PDB entry 6LOD | electron microscopy, 3.20 A resolution | chains A and B of the 6 polymer chains in the assembly

[Chain A]
Name: MULTIHEME_CYTC domain-containing protein
From: Roseiflexus castenholzii (strain DSM 13941 / HLO8)
Reference sequence: A7NJ87 (A7NJ87_ROSCS); residue numbers follow UniProt; this construct covers 1-226
Chain sequence (226 residues; numbered 1 to 226; the number before each row is that of its first residue):
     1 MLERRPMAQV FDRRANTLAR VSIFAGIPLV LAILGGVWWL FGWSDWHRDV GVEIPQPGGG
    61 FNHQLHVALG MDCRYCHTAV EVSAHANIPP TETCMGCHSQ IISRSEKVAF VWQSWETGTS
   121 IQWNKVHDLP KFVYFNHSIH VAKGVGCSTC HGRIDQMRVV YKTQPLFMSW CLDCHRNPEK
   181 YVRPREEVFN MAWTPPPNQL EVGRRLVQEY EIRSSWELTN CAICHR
Not modelled in the structure: 1-8
Covalent attachments: heme c (HEC) linked to Cys73, Cys76, Cys94, Cys97, Cys147, Cys150, Cys224
Metal / ion sites: heme c Fe (5 sites), coordinated by His63, His66, His77, His98, His137, His140, His151, Met168, His175, His225
Small-molecule neighbours:
  - EL6 ([(2S)-2-octadecanoyloxypropyl] octadecanoate): Leu34, Val37, Phe41
  - heme c (HEC), molecule 1: Arg48, Leu129, Pro130, Phe132, Val133, Leu166, Phe167, Met168, Cys171, Leu172, His175, Leu218, Thr219, Asn220, Cys221, Ile223, His225
  - heme c (HEC), molecule 2: Gln56, Phe61, His63, His66, Val67, Met71, His77, Ile88, Pro89, Trp123, Asn124, Lys125, Val126, His127, His151, Ile154, Val160, Met191
  - heme c (HEC), molecule 3: Gly59, Gly60, Phe61, Asn62, Leu65, His66, Leu69, Met71, Tyr75, Pro89, Thr93, His98, Ile101, Ile102, Lys107, Val108, Phe110, Trp123
  - heme c (HEC), molecule 4: His77, Val80, His85, Ala86, Asn87, Ile88, Lys125, His127, Asp128, Leu129, Phe135, His137, His140, Val141, Val145, Gly146, His151, Leu166, Phe189
  - heme c (HEC), molecule 5: Val133, Tyr134, Phe135, Asn136, Ile139, His140, Lys143, Val145, Thr149, Trp170, Cys171, Cys174, His175, Pro178, Tyr181, Val182, Ile212, Arg213, Leu218, Ile223

[Chain B]
Name: Fe-S-cluster-containing hydrogenase components 1-like protein
From: Roseiflexus castenholzii (strain DSM 13941 / HLO8)
Reference sequence: A7NJ88 (A7NJ88_ROSCS); residues 78-1010 here = UniProt positions 78-1010
Chain sequence (933 residues; each row starts with the number of its first residue):
    78 CQFALKQPQE KIVPYVRQPE EIIHGRPLFF ATAVTFAGFG VGLLVESHEG RPTKIEGNPD
   138 HPASLGSTDL ITQAMILTMY DPDRSQAPTN AGQETTWDAF VAAATAAMQA QTAKQGAGLR
   198 VLSGSLTSPT LIAQKQQLLT QFPQAKWYEY EPVGRDNANA GARLAFGADV HTIYRLDTAK
   258 VIVGFDADFT APSPTGVRMA RQLADGRRIR KGTKEVNRLY LAESTPSITG LLADHRLPVR
   318 SSQIEHLVRA LATLVGVPNV AAGAPLSDTE KKWVEAAAKD LQANRGACVV LVGESQPPVV
   378 HALGHAINAQ LGNVGSTVVY TEPVEDDPSG GIAALSALTQ EMNAGTVEVL LMIESNPVYN
   438 APADIPFAEA LAKVPLSMHV GLYRDETAQQ SVWHINGAHF LEAWGDVRAF DGTTTIVQPL
   498 IAPLYNGKSA IEVLNVLLGK PQETGYQTLT AYWQTQDASG NFRVFWNTAL HDGVITATQA
   558 RSRQVTLQQG FADAAPPAPT QGLEIVFRPD PSLWDGAFAN NAWLQETPKP YTKLTWDNVA
   618 LMSVRTANAL GLKNGDVVRL TYQGRSVDAP VWVQPGHADD SVTVHFGFGR TAAGRVGNNV
   678 GFNAYRLRTS ATPWFGVGLE VAKVGENYKL ASTQGHFLME GRKKDLVRYG TLAEYVEDEK
   738 FLQVEKEEPI SLIGEYEYNG YKWGMSIDLN VCNSCNACVV ACQSENNIPV VGKDEVWLGR
   798 EMHWIRIDQY YVGDEHTPNV YNMVMLCQQC EHAPCEIVCP VAATVHDAEG LNNMVYNRCV
   858 GTKYCSNNCP YKVRRFNFLQ YQDVPYRSPI DASTENDSIP VLKMMRNPDV TVRARGVMEK
   918 CTFCVQRINE ARIQARTENR RIADGEIMTA CQQVCPTQAI VFGDLNDPQA RVVDLKEQPL
   978 KYTSLDKLNT KPRVSYLAKI KNLNPDLAEE KTA
Not modelled in the structure: 1007-1010
Metal / ion sites: 4Fe-4S cluster Fe site 1: Cys769, Cys772, Cys775, Cys952; 4Fe-4S cluster Fe site 2: Cys779, Cys918, Cys921, Cys948; 4Fe-4S cluster Fe site 3: Cys824, Cys827, Cys832, Cys866; 3Fe-4S cluster Fe: Cys836, Cys856, Cys862
Small-molecule neighbours:
  - EL6 ([(2S)-2-octadecanoyloxypropyl] octadecanoate): Cys78, Phe80, Arg912
  - 3Fe-4S cluster (F3S): Val835, Cys836, Pro837, Val838, Ala840, Thr841, Met851, Arg855, Cys856, Val857, Gly858, Thr859, Lys860, Tyr861, Cys862, Arg871, Phe873, Met915
  - heme c (HEC), molecule 1: Ala839, Val842, Val852, Asn854, Arg855
  - heme c (HEC), molecule 2: Asn926, Arg929, Ile930, Arg933
  - 4Fe-4S cluster (SF4), molecule 1: Met762, Cys775, Cys779, Asn783, Trp801, Ile802, Leu823, Cys918, Thr919, Phe920, Cys921, Thr946, Ala947, Cys948
  - 4Fe-4S cluster (SF4), molecule 2: Val768, Cys769, Asn770, Ser771, Cys772, Asn773, Ala774, Cys775, Ile804, Val821, Val951, Cys952, Pro953, Thr954, Ala956, Ile957
  - 4Fe-4S cluster (SF4), molecule 3: Cys824, Gln825, Gln826, Cys827, Ala830, Pro831, Cys832, Asn849, Cys866, Pro867, Tyr868, Val870, Arg871, Lys917

[Interface between chain A and chain B]
Pairs across the interface - 86 pairs, chain A then chain B:
  Phe41(A) - Leu82(B)  hydrophobic
  His47(A) - Lys83(B)
  Asp49(A) - Lys83(B)  salt bridge
  Ile54(A) - Gln86(B)
  Ala79(A) - Ile100(B)  hydrophobic
  Ser83(A) - Ile100(B)
  Ser83(A) - His101(B)  hydrogen bond (side chain-backbone)
  Ser83(A) - Gly102(B)
  His85(A) - His101(B)
  Asn87(A) - His101(B)
  Ile88(A) - Ile89(B)  hydrophobic
  Ile88(A) - Pro91(B)
  Pro89(A) - Pro91(B)
  Pro90(A) - Pro91(B)  hydrophobic
  Pro90(A) - Tyr92(B)
  Pro90(A) - Gln95(B)
  Thr91(A) - Tyr92(B)  hydrogen bond (backbone-backbone)
  Thr91(A) - Val93(B)
  Glu92(A) - Val93(B)  hydrogen bond (backbone-backbone)
  Glu92(A) - Arg94(B)
  Glu92(A) - Gln95(B)
  Ser114(A) - Val93(B)
  Trp115(A) - Val93(B)
  Trp115(A) - Arg94(B)  hydrogen bond (backbone-side chain)
  Gly118(A) - Val93(B)
  Thr119(A) - Val93(B)
  Ser120(A) - Val90(B)
  Ser120(A) - Pro91(B)  hydrogen bond (side chain-backbone)
  Ser120(A) - Val93(B)
  Ile121(A) - Ile89(B)
  Ile121(A) - Val90(B)
  Ile121(A) - Pro91(B)
  Gln122(A) - Lys88(B)
  Gln122(A) - Val90(B)
  Trp123(A) - Lys88(B)
  Trp123(A) - Ile89(B)  hydrogen bond (backbone-backbone)
  Trp123(A) - Pro91(B)
  Asn124(A) - Gln86(B)
  Asn124(A) - Lys88(B)
  Lys125(A) - Gln86(B)  hydrogen bond (backbone-side chain)
  Lys125(A) - Glu87(B)  hydrogen bond (backbone-backbone)
  Lys125(A) - Ile89(B)
  Asp128(A) - Gln84(B)  hydrogen bond (backbone-side chain)
  Asp128(A) - Glu87(B)
  Lys131(A) - Glu87(B)  salt bridge
  Phe132(A) - Asn854(B)  hydrogen bond (backbone-side chain)
  Tyr134(A) - Pro905(B)
  Tyr134(A) - Asp906(B)
  Tyr134(A) - Val907(B)  hydrogen bond (side chain-backbone)
  Tyr134(A) - Thr908(B)  hydrogen bond (side chain-backbone)
  Asn136(A) - Ile930(B)
  Ser138(A) - Thr934(B)
  Ile139(A) - Ile930(B)  hydrophobic
  Ile139(A) - Arg933(B)
  Ile139(A) - Thr934(B)
  Ala142(A) - Thr934(B)
  Lys143(A) - Arg933(B)
  Lys143(A) - Asn936(B)
  Arg185(A) - Asn936(B)
  Tyr210(A) - Arg933(B)
  Glu211(A) - Arg933(B)  hydrogen bond (backbone-side chain)
  Ile212(A) - Arg933(B)
  Arg213(A) - Arg929(B)
  Arg213(A) - Arg933(B)
  Trp216(A) - Tyr753(B)  hydrophobic
  Trp216(A) - Ala845(B)
  Glu217(A) - Ala845(B)
  Asn220(A) - His843(B)
  Asn220(A) - Asp844(B)  hydrogen bond
  Asn220(A) - Ala845(B)
  Asn220(A) - Asn850(B)
  Cys221(A) - Val842(B)  hydrophobic
  Cys221(A) - Asn850(B)
  Cys221(A) - Val852(B)  hydrophobic
  Ala222(A) - Asp844(B)
  Ala222(A) - Asn850(B)
  Ala222(A) - Val922(B)  hydrophobic
  Ala222(A) - Asn926(B)  hydrogen bond (backbone-side chain)
  Ala222(A) - Arg929(B)
  Ile223(A) - Arg929(B)
  His225(A) - Val852(B)
  His225(A) - Asn854(B)  hydrogen bond
  Arg226(A) - Asp906(B)  salt bridge
  Arg226(A) - Thr908(B)
  Arg226(A) - Gln923(B)
  Arg226(A) - Asn926(B)
Interface residues without a listed pair, chain A (48 interface residues in all): Val82, Leu129, Pro130
Interface residues without a listed pair, chain B (40 interface residues in all): Pro85, Arg103, Glu846, Tyr853

[In short]
The interface between chain A and chain B involves 48 residues on one side and 40 on the other, with 16
hydrogen bonds and 3 salt bridges. Among the polar pairs are Asp49(A)-Lys83(B), Lys131(A)-Glu87(B) and
Arg226(A)-Asp906(B).
Chain A is MULTIHEME_CYTC domain-containing protein and chain B is Fe-S-cluster-containing hydrogenase
components 1-like protein, both from Roseiflexus castenholzii (strain DSM 13941 / HLO8); the structure,
Cryo-EM structure of the air-oxidized photosynthetic alternative complex III from Roseiflexus castenholzii,
was determined by electron microscopy (same publication as 6LOE).
